3SDX - chains A and E of the 4 polymer chains in the assembly; structure by X-ray diffraction, 3.12 A resolution.

[Chain A]
Protein: Antigen-presenting glycoprotein CD1d
Source organism: Homo sapiens
Notes: fragment: extracellular domain
UniProtKB: P15813 (CD1D_HUMAN); residues 6-277 here correspond to UniProt positions 24-295 (UniProt number = residue number + 18)
Amino-acid sequence (275 residues; row label = number of the first residue in the row):
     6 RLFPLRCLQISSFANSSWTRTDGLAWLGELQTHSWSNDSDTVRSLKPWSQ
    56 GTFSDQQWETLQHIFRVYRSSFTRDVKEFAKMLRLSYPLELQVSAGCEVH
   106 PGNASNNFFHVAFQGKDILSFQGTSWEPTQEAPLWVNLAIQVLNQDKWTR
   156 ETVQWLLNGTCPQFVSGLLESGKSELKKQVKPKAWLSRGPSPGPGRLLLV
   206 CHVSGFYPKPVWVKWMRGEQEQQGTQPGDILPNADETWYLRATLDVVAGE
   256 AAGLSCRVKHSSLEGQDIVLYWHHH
Sequence notes: expression tag (278-280)
Disulfide bonds: Cys-102/Cys-166, Cys-206/Cys-261
Residues lining bound ligands: GCY (N-[(2S,3R)-1-(beta-D-galactopyranosyloxy)-3-hydroxyoctadec-4-en-2-yl]tetracosanamide): Cys-12, Gln-14, Phe-70, Val-72, Tyr-73, Ser-76, Phe-77, Asp-80, Val-81, Phe-84, Leu-88, Leu-90, Leu-94, Leu-96, Phe-114, Val-116, Phe-118, Ile-123, Leu-124, Trp-131, Trp-140, Ala-144, Leu-148, Asp-151, Trp-153, Thr-154, Thr-157, Val-158, Leu-161
Curated features (UniProtKB/Swiss-Prot):
  - binding site (a D-galactosylceramide): Asp-80, Asp-151 to Thr-154
  - glycosylation (N-linked (GlcNAc...) asparagine): Asn-20, Asn-42, Asn-108, Asn-163

[Chain E]
Protein: NKT TCR Valpha24 chain
Source organism: Homo sapiens
Amino-acid sequence (204 residues; row label = number of the first residue in the row):
     1 NQVEQSPQSLIILEGKNCTLQCNYTVSPFSNLRWYKQDTGRGPVSLTIMT
    51 FSENTKSNGRYTATLDADTKQSSLHITASQLSDSASYICVVSDRGSTLGR
   101 LYFGRGTQLTVWPDIQNPDPAVYQLRDSKSSDKSVCLFTDFDSQTNVSQS
   151 KDSDVYITDKCVLDMRSMDFKSNSAVAWSNKSDFACANAFNNSIIPEDTF
   201 FPSP
Unresolved in the structure: 129-133, 151-152, 204
Disulfide bonds: Cys-22/Cys-89, Cys-136/Cys-186
Residues lining bound ligands: GCY (N-[(2S,3R)-1-(beta-D-galactopyranosyloxy)-3-hydroxyoctadec-4-en-2-yl]tetracosanamide): Pro-28, Phe-29, Ser-30, Phe-51, Arg-94, Gly-95

[Interface between chain A and chain E]
Residue-residue contacts (16):
  Ser-76(A) / Arg-94(E)  hydrogen bond (backbone-side chain)
  Arg-79(A) / Asp-93(E)  salt bridge
  Arg-79(A) / Arg-94(E)
  Arg-79(A) / Leu-98(E)
  Arg-79(A) / Gly-99(E)
  Arg-79(A) / Arg-100(E)
  Asp-80(A) / Arg-94(E)  salt bridge
  Asp-80(A) / Leu-98(E)
  Glu-83(A) / Leu-98(E)
  Phe-84(A) / Leu-98(E)  hydrophobic
  Val-147(A) / Ser-96(E)
  Gln-150(A) / Gly-95(E)
  Gln-150(A) / Ser-96(E)
  Gln-150(A) / Thr-97(E)
  Asp-151(A) / Gly-95(E)
  Lys-152(A) / Ser-52(E)
Also at the interface, not in a pair above, chain A (11 interface residues in all): Val-72, Trp-153
Also at the interface, not in a pair above, chain E (11 interface residues in all): Pro-28, Phe-51

[In short]
Chain A and chain E each contribute 11 residues to their interface; the contacts include 1 hydrogen bond and 2
salt bridges. Polar pairs include Arg-79(A)/Asp-93(E), Asp-80(A)/Arg-94(E) and Ser-76(A)/Arg-94(E). Compound
GCY is bound between chain A and chain E.
Chain A is Antigen-presenting glycoprotein CD1d and chain E is NKT TCR Valpha24 chain, both from Homo sapiens;
the structure, Crystal structure of human autoreactive-Valpha24 NKT TCR in complex with
CD1d-beta-galactosylceramide, was determined by X-ray diffraction together with 3SCM, 3SDA, 3SDC and 3SDD from
the same study.
